PDB entry 7Q56 | electron microscopy, 7.10 A resolution (low resolution: residue-level contacts below are approximate; hydrogen-bond / salt-bridge calls are withheld) | chains C and O of the 16 polymer chains in the assembly

# Chain C (and O)
Name: Glyceraldehyde-3-phosphate dehydrogenase B, chloroplastic
Organism: Spinacia oleracea
Notes: chain O of this document is another copy of the same molecule, construct and numbering; everything in this record applies to it too
UniProtKB: P12860 (G3PB_SPIOL); the construct lacks a stretch of the UniProt sequence and is renumbered around it, so the offset changes along the chain: 0-18 = UniProt 84-102; 19-34 = UniProt 105-120; 36-60 = UniProt 121-145; 61-122 = UniProt 147-208; 4 more segments
Chain sequence (368 residues; row label = number of the first residue in the row; note: 2 numbers in that range are skipped by the numbering (no residue carries them; nothing is unmodelled there); a row labelled like 18A-18B holds insertion residues (18A, then the next letters in order); numbering starts at 0):
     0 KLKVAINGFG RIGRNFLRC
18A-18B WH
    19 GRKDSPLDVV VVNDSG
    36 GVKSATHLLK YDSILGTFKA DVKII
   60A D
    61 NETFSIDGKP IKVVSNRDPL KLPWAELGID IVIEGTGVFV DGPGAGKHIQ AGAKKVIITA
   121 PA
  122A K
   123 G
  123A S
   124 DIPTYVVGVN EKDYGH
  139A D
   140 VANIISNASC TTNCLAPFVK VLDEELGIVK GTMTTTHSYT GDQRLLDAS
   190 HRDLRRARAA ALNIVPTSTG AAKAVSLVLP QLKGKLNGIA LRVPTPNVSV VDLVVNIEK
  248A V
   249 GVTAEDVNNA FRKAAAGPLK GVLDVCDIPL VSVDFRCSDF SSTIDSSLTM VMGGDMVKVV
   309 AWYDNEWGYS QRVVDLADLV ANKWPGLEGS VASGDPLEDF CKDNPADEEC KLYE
Curated features (UniProtKB/Swiss-Prot):
  - active site: Cys-149 (Nucleophile)
  - binding site (NADP(+)): Arg-10, Ile-11, Asp-32, Arg-77, Asn-313
  - binding site (D-glyceraldehyde 3-phosphate): Ser-148 to Thr-150, Thr-179, Arg-195, Thr-208, Gly-209, Arg-231
  - site: His-176 (Activates thiol group during catalysis)
Disulfide bonds: Cys-349/Cys-358
Residues lining bound ligands: NAD (nicotinamide-adenine-dinucleotide): Gly-7, Phe-8, Gly-9, Arg-10, Ile-11, Gly-12, Asn-14, Asn-31, Asn-76, Arg-77, Gly-95, Thr-96, Val-98, Phe-99, Thr-119, Asp-181, Asn-313, Glu-314, Tyr-317
From the paper describing this entry:
  - catalytic residues: Cys-149 (citing earlier work)

# Chain C / chain O interface
Pairs across the interface (57; chain C residue first):
  Val-98(C) with Ala-354(O)
  Pro-103(C) with Ile-109(O); Gln-110(O)
  Ser-123A(C) with Asp-124(O); Ala-141(O)
  Asp-124(C) with Gly-102(O); Pro-103(O); Gly-106(O); Asp-124(O); Ile-143(O)
  Pro-126(C) with Pro-103(O)
  Ile-143(C) with Gln-110(O)
  Asp-181(C) with Leu-360(O); Tyr-361(O); Glu-362(O)
  Arg-183(C) with Glu-356(O); Glu-357(O); Cys-358(O); Leu-360(O)
  Ser-188(C) with Glu-357(O); Cys-358(O)
  His-190(C) with Glu-357(O); Cys-358(O); Lys-359(O); Leu-360(O); Tyr-361(O)
  Arg-191(C) with Glu-346(O); Asp-347(O); Lys-350(O); Cys-358(O); Lys-359(O)
  Arg-195(C) with Leu-360(O); Tyr-361(O); Glu-362(O)
  Leu-216(C) with Ser-123A(O)
  Pro-219(C) with Ser-123A(O)
  Glu-346(C) with Arg-191(O)
  Asp-347(C) with Arg-191(O)
  Ala-354(C) with Arg-77(O)
  Glu-356(C) with Gly-180(O); Arg-183(O)
  Glu-357(C) with Arg-183(O); Ser-188(O); His-190(O)
  Cys-358(C) with Ser-188(O); His-190(O); Arg-191(O)
  Lys-359(C) with His-190(O); Arg-191(O)
  Leu-360(C) with Asp-181(O); His-190(O); Arg-195(O)
  Tyr-361(C) with Asp-181(O); Arg-195(O)
  Glu-362(C) with Asp-181(O); Arg-195(O); Arg-231(O)
Interface residues without a listed pair, chain C (26 interface residues in all): Gly-106, Asp-355
Interface residues without a listed pair, chain O (32 interface residues in all): Val-98, Phe-348, Cys-349

# Summary
26 residues of chain C and 32 residues of chain O are in contact. Ligands of chain C: NAD. Curated annotation
(UniProt) lists active-site residue Cys-149(C), 5 NADP+-binding residues and 8 D-glyceraldehyde
3-phosphate-binding residues on chain C. The paper reports the catalytic residue Cys-149(C).
Both chains are Glyceraldehyde-3-phosphate dehydrogenase B, chloroplastic (Spinacia oleracea). Entry 7Q56
(Single Particle Cryo-EM structure of photosynthetic A8B8 glyceraldehyde-3-phosphate dehydrogenase (minor
conformer) from Spinacia oleracea) was determined by electron microscopy together with 7Q53, 7Q54, 7Q55 and
7Q57 from the same study.
